PDB entry 1BRH | X-ray diffraction, 2.00 A resolution | chain A

# Chain A
Protein: Barnase
Source organism: Bacillus amyloliquefaciens
Notes: EC 3.1.27.-
UniProtKB: P00648 (RNBR_BACAM); residues 1-110 here correspond to UniProt positions 48-157 (UniProt number = residue number + 47)
Chain sequence (110 residues; numbered 1 to 110; the number before each row is that of its first residue):
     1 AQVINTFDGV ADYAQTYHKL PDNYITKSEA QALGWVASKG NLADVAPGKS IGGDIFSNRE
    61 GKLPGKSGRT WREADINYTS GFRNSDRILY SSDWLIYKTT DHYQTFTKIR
Not modelled in the structure: 1-2
Sequence notes: conflict Ala14 (Leu61 in P00648)
Swiss-Prot annotation at these positions:
  - active site: Glu73 (Proton acceptor), His102 (Proton donor)

# Overview
From UniProt: active-site residues Glu73 and His102.
Chain A is Barnase (Bacillus amyloliquefaciens); the structure, Barnase mutant with leu 14 replaced by ala,
was determined by X-ray diffraction (same publication as 1BRI, 1BRJ and 1BRK).
